Entry 5E8H (X-ray diffraction, 2.30 A resolution); this record covers chains A and B.

# Chain A (and B)
Name: Geranylgeranyl pyrophosphate synthase 3, chloroplastic
Organism: Arabidopsis thaliana
Notes: EC 2.5.1.-, 2.5.1.1, 2.5.1.29, 2.5.1.10; chain B of this document is another copy of the same molecule, construct and numbering; everything in this record applies to it too
UniProtKB: Q9LUD9 (GGPP3_ARATH); residues -13 to 307 here correspond to UniProt positions 40-360 (UniProt number = residue number + 53)
Chain sequence (330 residues; row label = number of the first residue in the row; numbers below 1 keep their minus sign (Met-14 is residue -14)):
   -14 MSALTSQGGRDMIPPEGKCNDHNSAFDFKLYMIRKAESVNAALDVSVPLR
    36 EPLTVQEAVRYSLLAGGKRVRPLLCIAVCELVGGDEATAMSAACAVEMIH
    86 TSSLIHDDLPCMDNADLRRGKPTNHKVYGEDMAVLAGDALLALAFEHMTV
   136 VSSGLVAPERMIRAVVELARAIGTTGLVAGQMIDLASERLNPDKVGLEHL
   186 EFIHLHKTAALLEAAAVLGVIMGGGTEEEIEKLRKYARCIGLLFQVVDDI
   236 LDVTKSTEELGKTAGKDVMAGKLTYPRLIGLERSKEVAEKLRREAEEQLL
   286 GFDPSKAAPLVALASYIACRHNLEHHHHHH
Disordered / not traced: -14 to 3, 171-180, 245-257, 305-315 (chain B: -14 to 6, 38-39, 172-179, 239-257, 306-315)
Differences from the reference sequence: expression tag (-14, 308-315)
Disulfides: Cys4-Cys304
Curated features (UniProtKB/Swiss-Prot):
  - binding site (isopentenyl diphosphate): Lys53, Arg56, His85, Arg104
  - binding site (Mg(2+)): Asp92, Asp98
  - binding site (dimethylallyl diphosphate): Arg103, Lys192, Thr193, Gln230, Lys247, Lys257

# Chain A / chain B interface
Residue-residue contacts - 62 pairs, chain A then chain B:
  Val40(A) - Thr159(B)
  Val40(A) - Met167(B)  hydrophobic
  Val40(A) - Ile168(B)  hydrophobic
  Gln41(A) - Thr159(B)
  His91(A) - Val119(B)
  His91(A) - Asp123(B)  salt bridge
  Cys96(A) - Glu115(B)
  Cys96(A) - Asp116(B)
  Met97(A) - Asp116(B)
  Met97(A) - Val119(B)  hydrophobic
  Glu115(A) - Cys96(B)
  Asp116(A) - Cys96(B)
  Asp116(A) - Met97(B)
  Asp116(A) - Leu170(B)
  Met117(A) - Met167(B)  hydrophobic
  Val119(A) - His91(B)
  Val119(A) - Met97(B)  hydrophobic
  Leu120(A) - Val163(B)
  Leu120(A) - Gln166(B)
  Leu120(A) - Met167(B)  hydrophobic
  Leu120(A) - Leu170(B)  hydrophobic
  Asp123(A) - His91(B)  salt bridge
  Asp123(A) - Asp123(B)
  Asp123(A) - Leu126(B)
  Asp123(A) - Val163(B)
  Leu126(A) - Asp123(B)
  Leu126(A) - Leu126(B)  hydrophobic
  Ala127(A) - Ala154(B)
  Ala127(A) - Ile157(B)  hydrophobic
  Phe130(A) - Phe130(B)  hydrophobic
  Glu131(A) - Ala154(B)
  Glu131(A) - Arg155(B)
  Thr134(A) - Ile147(B)
  Thr134(A) - Val150(B)
  Thr134(A) - Val151(B)
  Val135(A) - Val151(B)  hydrophobic
  Val135(A) - Arg155(B)
  Ser138(A) - Ile147(B)
  Pro143(A) - Pro143(B)  hydrophobic
  Pro143(A) - Glu144(B)
  Pro143(A) - Ile147(B)  hydrophobic
  Glu144(A) - Pro143(B)
  Met146(A) - Ile147(B)  hydrophobic
  Ile147(A) - Thr134(B)
  Ile147(A) - Ser138(B)
  Ile147(A) - Pro143(B)  hydrophobic
  Ile147(A) - Met146(B)  hydrophobic
  Val150(A) - Thr134(B)
  Val151(A) - Thr134(B)
  Val151(A) - Val135(B)  hydrophobic
  Ala154(A) - Ala127(B)
  Ala154(A) - Glu131(B)
  Arg155(A) - Glu131(B)  salt bridge
  Arg155(A) - Val135(B)
  Ile157(A) - Ala127(B)  hydrophobic
  Thr159(A) - Val40(B)
  Thr159(A) - Gln41(B)
  Val163(A) - Leu120(B)
  Val163(A) - Ala124(B)  hydrophobic
  Gln166(A) - Leu120(B)
  Met167(A) - Leu120(B)  hydrophobic
  Leu170(A) - Asp116(B)
Also at the interface, not in a pair above, chain A (40 interface residues in all): Pro37, Thr39, Val44, Leu94, Ala124, Gly158, Ala164, Ile168
Also at the interface, not in a pair above, chain B (38 interface residues in all): Leu94, Met117, Gly158, Ala164, Phe187

# In short
The interface between chain A and chain B involves 40 residues on one side and 38 on the other; the contacts
include 3 salt bridges. Among the polar pairs are His91(A)-Asp123(B) and Arg155(A)-Glu131(B).
Chain A and chain B are both Geranylgeranyl pyrophosphate synthase 3, chloroplastic (Arabidopsis thaliana);
the structure, Crystal structure of geranylfarnesyl pyrophosphate synthases 2 from Arabidopsis thaliana, was
determined by X-ray diffraction together with 5E8K and 5E8L from the same study.
